PDB entry 5H3Z | X-ray diffraction, 2.00 A resolution | chain A

Chain A:
Protein: Uncharacterized protein
Organism: Clostridium phytofermentans ISDg
Notes: EC 2.4.1.333
UniProt: A9KJS6 (A9KJS6_CLOPH); residues 2-1113 here = UniProt positions 2-1113
Chain sequence (1122 residues; each row starts with the number of its first residue; numbering starts at 0):
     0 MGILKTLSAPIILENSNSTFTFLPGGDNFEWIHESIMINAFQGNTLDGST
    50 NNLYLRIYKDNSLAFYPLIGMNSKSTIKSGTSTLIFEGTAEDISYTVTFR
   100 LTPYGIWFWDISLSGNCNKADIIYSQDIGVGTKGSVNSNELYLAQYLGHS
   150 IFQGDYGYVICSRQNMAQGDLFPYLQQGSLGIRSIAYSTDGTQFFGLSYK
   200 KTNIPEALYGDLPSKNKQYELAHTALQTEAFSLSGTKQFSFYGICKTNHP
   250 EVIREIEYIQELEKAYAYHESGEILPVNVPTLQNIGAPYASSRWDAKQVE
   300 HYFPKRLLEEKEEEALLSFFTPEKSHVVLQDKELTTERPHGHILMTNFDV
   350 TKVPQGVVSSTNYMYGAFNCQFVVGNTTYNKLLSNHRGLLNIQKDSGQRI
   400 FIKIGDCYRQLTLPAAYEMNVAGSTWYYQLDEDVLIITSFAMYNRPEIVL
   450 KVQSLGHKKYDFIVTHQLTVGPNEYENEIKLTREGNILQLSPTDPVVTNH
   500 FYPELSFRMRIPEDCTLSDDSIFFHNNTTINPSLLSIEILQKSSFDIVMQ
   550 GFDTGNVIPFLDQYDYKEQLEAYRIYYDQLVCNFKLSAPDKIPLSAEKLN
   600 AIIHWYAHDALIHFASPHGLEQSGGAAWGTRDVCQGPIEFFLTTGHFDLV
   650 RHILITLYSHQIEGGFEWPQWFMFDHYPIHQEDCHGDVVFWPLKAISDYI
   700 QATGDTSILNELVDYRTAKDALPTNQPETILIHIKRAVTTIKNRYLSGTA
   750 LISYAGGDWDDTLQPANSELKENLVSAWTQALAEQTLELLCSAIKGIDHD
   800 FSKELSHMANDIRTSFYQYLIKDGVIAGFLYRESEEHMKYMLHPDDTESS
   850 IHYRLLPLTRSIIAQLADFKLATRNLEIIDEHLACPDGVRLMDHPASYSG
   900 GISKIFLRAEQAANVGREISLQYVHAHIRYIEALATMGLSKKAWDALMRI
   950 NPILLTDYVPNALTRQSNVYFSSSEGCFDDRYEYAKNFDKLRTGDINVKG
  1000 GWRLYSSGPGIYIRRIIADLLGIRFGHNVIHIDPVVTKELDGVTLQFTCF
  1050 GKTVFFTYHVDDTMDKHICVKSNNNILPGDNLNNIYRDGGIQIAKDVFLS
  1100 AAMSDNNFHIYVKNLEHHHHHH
Disordered / not traced: 0, 1114-1121
Modified positions: Mse0 (selenomethionine); Mse36, Mse70, Mse165, Mse344, Mse363, Mse418, Mse441, Mse508, Mse548, Mse672, Mse807, Mse837, Mse840, Mse891, Mse936, Mse947, Mse1063, Mse1102 (selenomethionine; parent Met)
Sequence notes: expression tag (0-1, 1114-1121)
Metal / ion sites: Ca2+ near D1040 (its only coordinating residue here)
What the authors report for this chain:
  - catalytic residues: D760 (by similarity / conservation)

Summary:
The paper reports the catalytic residue D760.
Chain A is Uncharacterized protein (Clostridium phytofermentans ISDg); the structure, Crystal Structure of
1,2-beta-oligoglucan phosphorylase from Lachnoclostridium phytofermentans, was determined by X-ray diffraction
together with 5H40 from the same study.
